Entry 9GM8 (electron microscopy, 3.90 A resolution); this record covers chains C and E of the 8 polymer chains in the assembly.

# Chain C
Protein: Chromosome partition protein MukF
Organism: Photorhabdus thracensis
Reference sequence: A0A0F7LMQ4 (A0A0F7LMQ4_9GAMM); residue numbers follow UniProt; this construct covers 1-440
Chain sequence (440 residues; row label = number of the first residue in the row):
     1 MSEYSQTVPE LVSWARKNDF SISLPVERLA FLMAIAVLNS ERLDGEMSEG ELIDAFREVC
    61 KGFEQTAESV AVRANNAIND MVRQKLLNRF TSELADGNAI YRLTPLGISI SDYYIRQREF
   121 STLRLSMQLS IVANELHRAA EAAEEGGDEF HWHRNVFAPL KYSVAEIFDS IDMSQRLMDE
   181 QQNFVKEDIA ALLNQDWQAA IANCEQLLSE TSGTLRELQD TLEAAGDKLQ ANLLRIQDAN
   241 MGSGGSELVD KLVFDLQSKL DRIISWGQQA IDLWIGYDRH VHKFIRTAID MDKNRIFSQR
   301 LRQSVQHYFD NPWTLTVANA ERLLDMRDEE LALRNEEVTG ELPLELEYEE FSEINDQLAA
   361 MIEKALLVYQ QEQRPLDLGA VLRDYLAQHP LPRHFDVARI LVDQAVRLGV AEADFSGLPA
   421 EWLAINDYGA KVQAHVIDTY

# Chain E
Protein: Chromosome partition protein MukE
Organism: Photorhabdus thracensis
Reference sequence: A0A0F7LPV6 (A0A0F7LPV6_9GAMM); numbering as in UniProt (aligned over 1-240)
Chain sequence (240 residues; row label = number of the first residue in the row):
     1 MSSTHIEQFM PVKLAQALAN SLFPELDSQL RAGRHIGIDD LDNHAFLMDF QEQLEEFYAR
    61 YNVELIRAPE GFFYLRPRST TLIPRSVLSE LDMMVGKILC YLYLSPERLA NQGIFTSQEL
   121 YEELISLADE GKLMKFVNQR SSGSDLDKQK LQEKVRTTLN RLRRLGMVYF LPNNNNKFTI
   181 TEAVFRFGAD VRSGDDPREI QLRMIRDGEA MPVEGSLSLD DSENDETPDN SAEGAGDEQP
Not modelled in the structure: 1, 214-240

# Interface between chain C and chain E
Contacting residue pairs - 67 pairs, chain C then chain E:
  His280(C) with Ser126(E)
  Thr287(C) with Glu107(E)
  Met291(C) with Pro106(E); Glu107(E)
  Phe297(C) with Leu104(E), hydrophobic; Arg192(E)
  Arg300(C) with Val191(E), hydrogen bond (side chain-backbone); Arg192(E), hydrogen bond (side chain-backbone); Ser193(E); Gly194(E)
  Leu301(C) with Tyr101(E), hydrophobic
  Arg302(C) with Tyr101(E), hydrogen bond; Leu127(E)
  Ser304(C) with Lys97(E), hydrogen bond; Asp190(E), hydrogen bond; Val191(E)
  Val305(C) with Lys97(E); Leu127(E), hydrophobic
  Gln306(C) with Leu127(E)
  Tyr308(C) with Glu90(E); Met94(E), hydrophobic
  Phe309(C) with Lys132(E); Phe136(E), hydrophobic
  Asn311(C) with Gln201(E)
  Pro312(C) with Pro212(E); Val213(E), hydrophobic
  Trp313(C) with Met93(E); Lys97(E); Phe187(E); Asp190(E), hydrogen bond; Gln201(E); Met204(E), hydrophobic; Ala210(E), hydrophobic; Met211(E)
  Thr314(C) with Val87(E); Leu88(E); Met93(E); Ala210(E); Met211(E), hydrogen bond (backbone-backbone); Pro212(E); Val213(E)
  Leu315(C) with Ser86(E); Val87(E); Leu88(E), hydrogen bond (backbone-backbone); Met93(E); Arg186(E); Phe187(E), hydrophobic; Glu209(E)
  Thr316(C) with Ser86(E); Arg186(E), hydrogen bond (backbone-side chain); Gly208(E), hydrogen bond (side chain-backbone); Glu209(E), hydrogen bond (backbone-backbone); Met211(E)
  Val317(C) with Arg85(E); Ser86(E), hydrogen bond (backbone-backbone); Leu88(E), hydrophobic; Arg186(E)
  Ala318(C) with Arg31(E); Ala32(E); Gly33(E), hydrogen bond (backbone-backbone); Pro84(E)
  Asn319(C) with Arg31(E); Pro84(E), hydrogen bond (backbone-backbone); Ser86(E), hydrogen bond
  Ala320(C) with Arg31(E), hydrogen bond (backbone-backbone); Ile83(E), hydrophobic
  Glu321(C) with Pro84(E)
Interface residues without a listed pair, chain E (44 interface residues in all): Leu30, Leu75, Arg76, Pro77, Ile98, Cys100, Leu133, Leu165

# In short
23 residues of chain C face 44 of chain E across their interface; the contacts include 16 hydrogen bonds.
Polar contacts include Arg300(C)-Val191(E), Arg300(C)-Arg192(E) and Arg302(C)-Tyr101(E).
Here chain C is Chromosome partition protein MukF and chain E is Chromosome partition protein MukE, both from
Photorhabdus thracensis. Entry 9GM8 (MukBEF in a nucleotide-bound state with open neck gate) was determined by
electron microscopy together with 9GM6, 9GM7, 9GM9, 9GMA, 9GMB and 9GMD from the same study.
